8BGS - chains r and B of the 7 polymer chains in the assembly; structure by electron microscopy, 3.16 A resolution.

# Chain r (and B)
Name: Microtubule-associated protein tau
From: Homo sapiens
Notes: chain B of this document is another copy of the same molecule, construct and numbering; everything in this record applies to it too
UniProtKB: P10636 (TAU_HUMAN), isoform P10636-8; numbering as in UniProt (aligned over 1-441)
Chain sequence (441 residues; row label = number of the first residue in the row):
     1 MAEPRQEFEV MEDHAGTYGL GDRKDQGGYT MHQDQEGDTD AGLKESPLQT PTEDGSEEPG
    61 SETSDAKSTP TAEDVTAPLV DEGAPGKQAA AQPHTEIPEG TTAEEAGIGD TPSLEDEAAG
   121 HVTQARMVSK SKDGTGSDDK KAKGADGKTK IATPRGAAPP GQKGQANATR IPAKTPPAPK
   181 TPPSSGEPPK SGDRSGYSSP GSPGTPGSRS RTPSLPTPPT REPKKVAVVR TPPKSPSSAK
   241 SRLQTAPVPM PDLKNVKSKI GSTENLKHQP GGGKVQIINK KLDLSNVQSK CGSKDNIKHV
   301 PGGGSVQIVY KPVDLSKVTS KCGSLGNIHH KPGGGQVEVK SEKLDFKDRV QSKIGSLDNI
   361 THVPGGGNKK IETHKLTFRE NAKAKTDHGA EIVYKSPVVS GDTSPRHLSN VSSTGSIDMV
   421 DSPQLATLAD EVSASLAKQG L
Unresolved in the structure: 1-304, 380-441
UniProt features mapped onto this chain:
  - site (Not glycated): K24, K44, K67
  - modified residue: A2 (N-acetylalanine), Y18 (Phosphotyrosine), Y29 (Phosphotyrosine), S46 (Phosphoserine), S61 (Phosphoserine), T69 (Phosphothreonine), T71 (Phosphothreonine), T111 (Phosphothreonine), S214 (Phosphoserine)
  - glycosylation (N-linked (Glc) (glycation) lysine): K87, K383
  - cross-link: K44 (Glycyl lysine isopeptide (Lys-Gly) (interchain with G-Cter in ubiquitin))
  - natural variant: R5 (R5H: In FTD1; R5L: In PSNP1)

# Chain r / chain B interface
Pairs across the interface - 168 pairs, chain r then chain B:
  S305(r) with S305(B)
  V306(r) with S305(B), hydrogen bond (backbone-backbone); V306(B); Q307(B), hydrogen bond (backbone-backbone)
  Q307(r) with Q307(B), hydrogen bond
  I308(r) with Q307(B), hydrogen bond (backbone-backbone); I308(B); V309(B), hydrogen bond (backbone-backbone)
  V309(r) with V309(B)
  Y310(r) with V309(B), hydrogen bond (backbone-backbone); Y310(B); K311(B), hydrogen bond (backbone-backbone); P312(B)
  K311(r) with K311(B)
  P312(r) with P312(B); V313(B), hydrogen bond (backbone-backbone)
  V313(r) with V313(B)
  D314(r) with V313(B), hydrogen bond (backbone-backbone); D314(B); L315(B), hydrogen bond (backbone-backbone); S316(B)
  L315(r) with L315(B), hydrophobic
  S316(r) with S316(B); K317(B), hydrogen bond (backbone-backbone)
  K317(r) with K317(B)
  V318(r) with K317(B), hydrogen bond (backbone-backbone); V318(B); T319(B), hydrogen bond (backbone-backbone)
  T319(r) with T319(B)
  S320(r) with T319(B), hydrogen bond (backbone-backbone); S320(B); K321(B), hydrogen bond (backbone-backbone)
  K321(r) with K321(B)
  C322(r) with K321(B), hydrogen bond (backbone-backbone)
  G323(r) with C322(B); G323(B); S324(B)
  S324(r) with S324(B)
  L325(r) with S324(B), hydrogen bond (backbone-backbone); L325(B)
  G326(r) with L325(B), hydrogen bond (backbone-backbone); N327(B), hydrogen bond (backbone-backbone); I328(B)
  N327(r) with N327(B), hydrogen bond
  I328(r) with N327(B), hydrogen bond (backbone-backbone); I328(B); H329(B), hydrogen bond (backbone-backbone)
  H329(r) with H329(B)
  H330(r) with H329(B), hydrogen bond (backbone-backbone); H330(B), hydrogen bond (backbone-side chain); K331(B), hydrogen bond (backbone-backbone)
  K331(r) with K331(B)
  P332(r) with P332(B), hydrophobic; G333(B), hydrogen bond (backbone-backbone)
  G334(r) with G333(B), hydrogen bond (backbone-backbone); G335(B)
  G335(r) with G335(B); Q336(B), hydrogen bond (backbone-backbone)
  Q336(r) with Q336(B)
  V337(r) with Q336(B), hydrogen bond (backbone-backbone); V337(B); E338(B), hydrogen bond (backbone-backbone)
  E338(r) with E338(B)
  V339(r) with E338(B), hydrogen bond (backbone-backbone); V339(B); K340(B), hydrogen bond (backbone-backbone)
  K340(r) with K340(B)
  S341(r) with K340(B), hydrogen bond (backbone-backbone); S341(B); E342(B)
  E342(r) with S341(B); E342(B), hydrogen bond (backbone-backbone); K343(B), hydrogen bond (backbone-backbone)
  K343(r) with K343(B)
  L344(r) with S341(B); K343(B), hydrogen bond (backbone-backbone); L344(B); D345(B), hydrogen bond (backbone-backbone)
  D345(r) with D345(B)
  F346(r) with D345(B), hydrogen bond (backbone-backbone); F346(B), hydrophobic; K347(B), hydrogen bond (backbone-backbone)
  K347(r) with D348(B)
  D348(r) with D348(B)
  R349(r) with D348(B), hydrogen bond (backbone-backbone); R349(B)
  V350(r) with R349(B); V350(B); Q351(B), hydrogen bond (backbone-backbone)
  Q351(r) with Q351(B)
  S352(r) with Q351(B), hydrogen bond (backbone-backbone); S352(B); K353(B), hydrogen bond (backbone-backbone)
  K353(r) with K353(B)
  I354(r) with K353(B), hydrogen bond (backbone-backbone); I354(B), hydrophobic
  G355(r) with I354(B), hydrogen bond (backbone-backbone); G355(B); S356(B), hydrogen bond (backbone-backbone)
  S356(r) with S356(B)
  L357(r) with G335(B); Q336(B); V337(B), hydrophobic; S356(B), hydrogen bond (backbone-backbone); L357(B); D358(B)
  D358(r) with K353(B), salt bridge; S356(B); D358(B), hydrogen bond (side chain-backbone)
  N359(r) with H330(B); P332(B); D358(B), hydrogen bond (backbone-backbone); N359(B), hydrogen bond; I360(B), hydrogen bond (backbone-backbone)
  I360(r) with I360(B)
  T361(r) with I328(B); H330(B), hydrogen bond; I360(B), hydrogen bond (backbone-backbone); T361(B); H362(B), hydrogen bond (backbone-backbone)
  H362(r) with H362(B)
  V363(r) with I328(B), hydrophobic; H362(B), hydrogen bond (backbone-backbone); V363(B)
  P364(r) with P364(B); G366(B)
  G365(r) with C322(B), hydrogen bond (backbone-side chain); P364(B), hydrogen bond (backbone-backbone); G365(B)
  G366(r) with S320(B); G366(B), hydrogen bond (backbone-backbone); N368(B)
  G367(r) with G366(B), hydrogen bond (backbone-backbone); G367(B); N368(B), hydrogen bond (backbone-side chain)
  N368(r) with V318(B); T319(B), hydrogen bond (side chain-backbone); N368(B), hydrogen bond (backbone-side chain); K369(B), hydrogen bond (backbone-backbone)
  K369(r) with K369(B)
  K370(r) with S316(B); V318(B); K369(B), hydrogen bond (backbone-backbone); K370(B); I371(B), hydrogen bond (backbone-backbone)
  I371(r) with I371(B), hydrophobic
  E372(r) with D314(B); S316(B); K370(B), salt bridge; I371(B), hydrogen bond (backbone-backbone); E372(B); T373(B)
  T373(r) with T373(B)
  H374(r) with Y310(B); T373(B), hydrogen bond (backbone-backbone); H374(B); K375(B)
  K375(r) with K375(B)
  L376(r) with I308(B), hydrophobic; Y310(B), hydrophobic; K375(B), hydrogen bond (backbone-backbone); L376(B); T377(B), hydrogen bond (backbone-backbone)
  T377(r) with T377(B)
  F378(r) with I308(B), hydrophobic; T377(B), hydrogen bond (backbone-backbone); F378(B), hydrophobic; R379(B), hydrogen bond (backbone-backbone)
Also at the interface, not in a pair above, chain r (75 interface residues in all): G333, R379
Also at the interface, not in a pair above, chain B (75 interface residues in all): G326, G334

# In short
The chain r/chain B interface involves 75 residues from each chain; the contacts include 71 hydrogen bonds and
2 salt bridges. Polar pairs include D358(r)-K353(B), E372(r)-K370(B) and Q307(r)-Q307(B).
Chain r and chain B are both Microtubule-associated protein tau (Homo sapiens); the structure, Tau Paired
Helical Filament from Extracellular Vesicles from Alzheimer's disease brain, was determined by electron
microscopy, deposited together with 8BGV.
